PDB entry 1FFX | X-ray diffraction, 3.95 A resolution | chains A and B of the 5 polymer chains in the assembly

[Chain A]
Name: Protein (tubulin)
From: Bos taurus
Reference sequence: P02550 (TBA_PIG); residues 1-451 here = UniProt positions 1-451
Chain sequence (451 residues; each row starts with the number of its first residue):
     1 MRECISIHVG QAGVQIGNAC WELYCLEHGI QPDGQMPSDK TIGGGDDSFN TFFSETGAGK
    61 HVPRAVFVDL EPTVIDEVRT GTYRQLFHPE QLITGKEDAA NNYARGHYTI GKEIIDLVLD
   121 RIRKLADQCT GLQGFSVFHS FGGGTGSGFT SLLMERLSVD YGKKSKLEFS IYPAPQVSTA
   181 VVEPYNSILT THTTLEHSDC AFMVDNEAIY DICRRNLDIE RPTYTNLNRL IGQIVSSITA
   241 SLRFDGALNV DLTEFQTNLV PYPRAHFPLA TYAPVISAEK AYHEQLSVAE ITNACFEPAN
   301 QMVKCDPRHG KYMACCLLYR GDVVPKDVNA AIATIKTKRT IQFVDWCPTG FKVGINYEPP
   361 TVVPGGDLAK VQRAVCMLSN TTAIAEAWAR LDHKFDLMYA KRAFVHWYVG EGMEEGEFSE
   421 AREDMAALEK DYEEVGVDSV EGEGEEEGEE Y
Disordered / not traced: 48-64, 441-451
Small-molecule neighbours: GTP (guanosine-5'-triphosphate): Gly-10, Gln-11, Ala-12, Gln-15, Ile-16, Asp-69, Leu-70, Glu-71, Ala-99, Asn-101, Ser-140, Gly-143, Gly-144, Thr-145, Gly-146, Ser-147, Ile-171, Pro-173, Ser-178, Asn-206, Tyr-210, Tyr-224, Asn-228, Ile-231
Swiss-Prot annotation at these positions:
  - active site: Glu-254
  - binding site (GTP): Gly-10, Gln-11, Ala-12, Gln-15, Glu-71, Ala-99, Ser-140, Gly-143, Gly-144, Thr-145, Gly-146, Thr-179, Glu-183, Asn-206, Tyr-224, Asn-228, Leu-252
  - binding site (Mg(2+)): Glu-71
  - site: Tyr-451 (Involved in polymerization)
  - modified residue: Lys-40 (N6-acetyllysine), Tyr-282 (3'-nitrotyrosine), Ser-439 (Phosphoserine), Glu-443 (5-glutamyl polyglutamate), Glu-445 (5-glutamyl polyglutamate), Tyr-451 (3'-nitrotyrosine)
  - natural variant: Ala-265 (A265G; A265I), Thr-271 to Ala-273 (sequence variant, change not given here)

[Chain B]
Name: Protein (tubulin)
From: Bos taurus
Reference sequence: P02554 (TBB_PIG); the author numbering skips numbers that UniProt does not, so the offset changes along the chain: 1-31 = UniProt 1-31; 34-360 = UniProt 32-358; 369-455 = UniProt 359-445
Chain sequence (445 residues; row label = number of the first residue in the row; note: 10 numbers in that range are skipped by the numbering (no residue carries them; nothing is unmodelled there)):
     1 MREIVHIQAG QCGNQIGAKF WEVISDEHGI D
    34 PTGSYHGDSD LQLERINVYY NEAAGNKYVP RAILVDLEPG TMDSVRSGPF GQIFRPDNFV
    94 FGQSGAGNNW AKGHYTEGAE LVDSVLDVVR KESESCDCLQ GFQLTHSLGG GTGSGMGTLL
   154 ISKIREEYPD RIMNTFSVVP SPKVSDTVVE PYNATLSVHQ LVENTDETYC IDNEALYDIC
   214 FRTLKLTTPT YGDLNHLVSA TMSGVTTCLR FPGQLNADLR KLAVNMVPFP RLHFFMPGFA
   274 PLTSRGSQQY RALTVPELTQ QMFDAKNMMA ACDPRHGRYL TVAAVFRGRM SMKEVDEQML
   334 NVQNKNSSYF VEWIPNNVKT AVCDIPP
   369 RGLKMSATFI GNSTAIQELF KRISEQFTAM FRRKAFLHWY TGEGMDEMEF TEAESNMNDL
   429 VSEYQQYQDA TADEQGEFEE EGEEDEA
Disordered / not traced: 34-50, 438-455
Small-molecule neighbours: GDP (guanosine-5'-diphosphate): Gly-10, Gln-11, Cys-12, Gly-13, Gln-15, Ile-16, Ser-140, Leu-141, Gly-142, Gly-143, Gly-144, Thr-145, Gly-146, Ser-147, Val-171, Pro-173, Ser-178, Val-182, Asn-206, Leu-209, Tyr-224, Leu-227, Asn-228, Val-231
Swiss-Prot annotation at these positions:
  - motif: Met-1 to Ile-4 (MREI motif)
  - binding site (GTP): Gln-11, Glu-71, Ser-140, Gly-144, Thr-145, Gly-146, Asn-206, Asn-228
  - binding site (Mg(2+)): Glu-71
  - modified residue: Ser-42 (Phosphoserine), Lys-60 (N6-acetyllysine), Ser-174 (Phosphoserine), Thr-287 (Phosphothreonine), Thr-292 (Phosphothreonine), Arg-320 (Omega-N-methylarginine), Glu-448 (5-glutamyl polyglutamate)
  - cross-link (Glycyl lysine isopeptide (Lys-Gly)): Lys-60 (interchain with G-Cter in ubiquitin), Lys-326 (interchain with G-Cter in ubiquitin)

[Chain A / chain B interface]
Contacting residue pairs - 34 pairs, chain A then chain B:
  Pro-72(A) / Met-1(B)
  Lys-96(A) / Met-1(B)
  Asp-98(A) / Met-1(B)
  Asp-98(A) / Arg-2(B)  hydrogen bond (side chain-backbone)
  Asp-98(A) / Cys-131(B)  hydrogen bond
  Asn-101(A) / Lys-254(B)  hydrogen bond
  Asn-102(A) / Val-257(B)
  Arg-105(A) / Arg-253(B)
  Val-177(A) / Pro-348(B)
  Val-177(A) / Asn-349(B)
  Thr-179(A) / Lys-254(B)
  Ala-180(A) / Asn-258(B)
  Glu-183(A) / Pro-348(B)
  Glu-220(A) / Lys-326(B)  salt bridge
  Tyr-224(A) / Leu-248(B)
  Lys-394(A) / Pro-348(B)
  Leu-397(A) / Pro-348(B)  hydrophobic
  Met-398(A) / Trp-346(B)
  Met-398(A) / Ile-347(B)  hydrophobic
  Met-398(A) / Pro-348(B)
  Arg-402(A) / Phe-262(B)
  Arg-402(A) / Trp-346(B)
  Ala-403(A) / Pro-261(B)
  Phe-404(A) / Val-257(B)
  Phe-404(A) / Asn-258(B)
  Phe-404(A) / Pro-261(B)
  Phe-404(A) / Ile-347(B)  hydrophobic
  His-406(A) / Val-260(B)
  His-406(A) / Pro-261(B)  hydrogen bond (side chain-backbone)
  His-406(A) / Phe-262(B)
  His-406(A) / Pro-263(B)
  Trp-407(A) / Ala-256(B)
  Trp-407(A) / Val-257(B)  hydrophobic
  Trp-407(A) / Val-260(B)  hydrogen bond (side chain-backbone)
Also at the interface, not in a pair above, chain A (24 interface residues in all): Thr-73, Ala-100, Gln-176, Val-181
Also at the interface, not in a pair above, chain B (20 interface residues in all): Ile-165, Thr-314

[Summary]
24 residues of chain A and 20 residues of chain B are in contact, with 5 hydrogen bonds and 1 salt bridge.
Polar pairs include Glu-220(A)/Lys-326(B), Asp-98(A)/Arg-2(B) and Asp-98(A)/Cys-131(B). Ligands of chain A:
GTP. Ligands of chain B: GDP.
Chain A is Protein (tubulin) and chain B is Protein (tubulin), both from Bos taurus; the structure,
Tubulin:stathmin-like domain complex, was determined by X-ray diffraction.
